PDB entry 5W12 | X-ray diffraction, 1.88 A resolution | chain A

[Chain A]
Name: Beta-lactamase
From: Acinetobacter baumannii
Notes: EC 3.5.2.6
UniProt: Q6DRA1 (Q6DRA1_ACIBA); residues 0-359 here correspond to UniProt positions 24-383 (UniProt number = residue number + 24)
Chain sequence (361 residues; numbered -1 to 359; the number before each row is that of its first residue; numbers below 1 keep their minus sign (Met-1 is residue -1)):
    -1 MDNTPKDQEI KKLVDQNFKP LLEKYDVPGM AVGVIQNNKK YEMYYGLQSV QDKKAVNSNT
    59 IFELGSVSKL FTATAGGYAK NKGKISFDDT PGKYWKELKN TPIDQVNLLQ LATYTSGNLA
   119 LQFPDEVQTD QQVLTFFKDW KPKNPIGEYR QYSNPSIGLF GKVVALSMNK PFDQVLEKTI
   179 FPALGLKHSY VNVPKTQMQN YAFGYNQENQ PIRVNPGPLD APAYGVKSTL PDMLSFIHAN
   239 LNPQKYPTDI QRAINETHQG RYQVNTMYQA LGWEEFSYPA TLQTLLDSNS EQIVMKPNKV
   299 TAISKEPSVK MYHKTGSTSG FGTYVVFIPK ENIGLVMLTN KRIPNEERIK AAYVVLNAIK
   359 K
Not modelled in the structure: -1 to 5, 359
Construct notes: initiating methionine (-1)
Covalent attachments: compound 9TG linked to Ser64
Small-molecule neighbours: 9TG (3-[(2R)-2-borono-2-{[(thiophen-2-yl)acetyl]amino}ethyl]benzoic acid): Gly63, Lys67, Leu119, Gln120, Tyr150, Asn152, Tyr222, Val292, Lys312, Gly314, Ser315, Thr316, Ser317, Arg340, Asn343
Reported in the primary citation:
  - binding site for 9TG: Ser64, Gln120, Tyr150, Asn152, Tyr222, Ser315, Arg340, Asn343
  - catalytic residues: Ser64, Ser315

[In short]
Covalently linked compound 9TG: at Ser64. The paper reports catalytic residues Ser64 and Ser315; a binding
site for 9TG at Ser64, Gln120 and Tyr150 among others.
Chain A is Beta-lactamase (Acinetobacter baumannii); the structure, ADC-7 in complex with boronic acid
transition state inhibitor EC04, was determined by X-ray diffraction, deposited together with 5W13 and 5W14.
